6LRR - chains X and C of the 24 polymer chains in the assembly; structure by electron microscopy, 3.37 A resolution.

[Chain X]
Name: Ribulose bisphosphate carboxylase small chain
From: Nostoc sp. (strain PCC 7120 / SAG 25.82 / UTEX 2576)
Notes: EC 4.1.1.39
UniProt: P06514 (RBS_NOSS1); residues 1-109 here = UniProt positions 1-109
Amino-acid sequence (109 residues; each row starts with the number of its first residue):
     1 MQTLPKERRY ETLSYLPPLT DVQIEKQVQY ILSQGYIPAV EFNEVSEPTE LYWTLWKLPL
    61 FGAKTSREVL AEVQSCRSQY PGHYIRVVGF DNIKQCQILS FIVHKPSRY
Not modelled in the structure: 107-109

[Chain C]
Name: Ribulose bisphosphate carboxylase large chain
From: Nostoc sp. (strain PCC 7120 / SAG 25.82 / UTEX 2576)
Notes: EC 4.1.1.39
UniProt: P00879 (RBL_NOSS1); numbering as in UniProt (aligned over 1-476)
Amino-acid sequence (476 residues; numbered 1 to 476; the number before each row is that of its first residue):
     1 MSYAQTKTQT KSGYKAGVQD YRLTYYTPDY TPKDTDILAA FRVTPQPGVP FEEAAAAVAA
    61 ESSTGTWTTV WTDLLTDLDR YKGRCYDIEP VPGEDNQFIA YIAYPLDLFE EGSITNVLTS
   121 IVGNVFGFKA LRALRLEDIR FPVAYIKTFQ GPPHGIQVER DKLNKYGRPL LGCTIKPKLG
   181 LSAKNYGRAV YECLRGGLDF TKDDENINSA PFQRWRDRFL FVADAITKAQ AETGEIKGHY
   241 LNVTAPTCEE MLKRAEYAKE LKQPIIMHDY LTAGFTANTT LARWCRDNGV LLHIHRAMHA
   301 VIDRQKNHGI HFRVLAKALR LSGGDHIHTG TVVGKLEGER GITMGFVDLL RENYVEQDKS
   361 RGIYFTQDWA SLPGVMAVAS GGIHVWHMPA LVEIFGDDSV LQFGGGTLGH PWGNAPGATA
   421 NRVALEACVQ ARNEGRNLAR EGNDVIREAA KWSPELAVAC ELWKEIKFEF EAMDTV
Not modelled in the structure: 1-21, 67-75, 463-476
Disulfide bonds: Cys-173/Cys-193
Curated features (UniProtKB/Swiss-Prot):
  - active site (Proton acceptor): Lys-176, His-295
  - binding site (substrate): Asn-124, Thr-174, Lys-178, Arg-296, His-328, Ser-380
  - binding site (Mg(2+)): Lys-202, Asp-204, Glu-205
  - site: Lys-335 (Transition state stabilizer)
  - modified residue: Lys-202 (N6-carboxylysine)

[How chain X and chain C interact]
Pairs across the interface (60):
  Met-1(X) / Trp-412(C)
  Gln-2(X) / Trp-412(C)
  Gln-2(X) / Pro-416(C)
  Thr-3(X) / Glu-455(C)
  Leu-4(X) / Arg-195(C)  hydrogen bond (backbone-side chain)
  Leu-4(X) / Thr-419(C)
  Leu-4(X) / Glu-455(C)
  Pro-5(X) / Arg-195(C)
  Lys-6(X) / Glu-232(C)
  Glu-7(X) / Glu-232(C)
  Glu-7(X) / Thr-233(C)
  Arg-8(X) / Ala-231(C)  hydrogen bond (side chain-backbone)
  Arg-8(X) / Glu-232(C)  hydrogen bond (side chain-backbone)
  Arg-8(X) / Thr-233(C)
  Arg-8(X) / Gly-234(C)  hydrogen bond (backbone-backbone)
  Arg-9(X) / Thr-233(C)
  Arg-9(X) / Glu-235(C)
  Tyr-10(X) / Glu-235(C)
  Glu-11(X) / Glu-235(C)
  Glu-11(X) / Arg-422(C)  hydrogen bond (backbone-side chain)
  Glu-11(X) / Glu-426(C)
  Thr-12(X) / Tyr-166(C)
  Thr-12(X) / Arg-168(C)
  Thr-12(X) / Glu-426(C)
  Leu-13(X) / Glu-426(C)  hydrogen bond (backbone-side chain)
  Leu-13(X) / Gln-430(C)
  Leu-13(X) / Asn-433(C)
  Ser-14(X) / Glu-426(C)  hydrogen bond (backbone-side chain)
  Tyr-15(X) / Gly-197(C)  hydrogen bond (side chain-backbone)
  Tyr-15(X) / Thr-233(C)
  Tyr-15(X) / Glu-235(C)
  Tyr-15(X) / Arg-422(C)
  Tyr-15(X) / Val-423(C)  hydrophobic
  Tyr-15(X) / Glu-426(C)  hydrogen bond (backbone-side chain)
  Leu-16(X) / Glu-426(C)
  Leu-16(X) / Gln-430(C)
  Pro-17(X) / Trp-452(C)  hydrophobic
  Gln-23(X) / Gln-430(C)  hydrogen bond
  Gln-23(X) / Glu-434(C)
  Lys-26(X) / Asn-433(C)
  Lys-26(X) / Glu-434(C)  salt bridge
  Gln-27(X) / Gln-430(C)
  Gln-27(X) / Asn-433(C)
  Gln-27(X) / Glu-434(C)
  Tyr-30(X) / Arg-432(C)
  Tyr-30(X) / Asn-433(C)
  Pro-48(X) / Gly-234(C)
  Pro-48(X) / Glu-235(C)
  Pro-48(X) / Ile-236(C)
  Thr-49(X) / Gln-230(C)
  Thr-49(X) / Gly-234(C)
  Thr-49(X) / Ile-236(C)
  Glu-50(X) / Asn-164(C)
  Leu-51(X) / Asp-161(C)
  Leu-51(X) / Asn-164(C)
  Gln-95(X) / Gln-157(C)
  Gln-97(X) / Tyr-166(C)
  Ile-98(X) / Tyr-166(C)
  Ile-98(X) / Gly-167(C)
  Ile-98(X) / Asp-397(C)
Interface residues without a listed pair, chain X (31 interface residues in all): Cys-96, Leu-99, Ser-100
Interface residues without a listed pair, chain C (34 interface residues in all): Tyr-191, Gly-196, Lys-228, Ala-415, Ala-427, Gly-435

[Summary]
31 residues of chain X and 34 residues of chain C are in contact, with 10 hydrogen bonds and 1 salt bridge.
Polar pairs include Lys-26(X)/Glu-434(C), Leu-4(X)/Arg-195(C) and Arg-8(X)/Ala-231(C).
Here chain X is Ribulose bisphosphate carboxylase small chain and chain C is Ribulose bisphosphate carboxylase
large chain, both from Nostoc sp. (strain PCC 7120 / SAG 25.82 / UTEX 2576). Entry 6LRR (Cryo-EM structure of
RuBisCO-Raf1 from Anabaena sp. PCC 7120) was determined by electron microscopy together with 6LRS and 6KKM
from the same study.
